6X59 - chains E and I of the 11 polymer chains in the assembly; structure by electron microscopy, 2.98 A resolution.

[Chain E]
Molecule: Histone H3.2
Organism: Homo sapiens
UniProtKB: Q71DI3 (H32_HUMAN); residues 1-135 here correspond to UniProt positions 2-136 (UniProt number = residue number + 1)
Chain sequence (135 residues; numbered 1 to 135; the number before each row is that of its first residue):
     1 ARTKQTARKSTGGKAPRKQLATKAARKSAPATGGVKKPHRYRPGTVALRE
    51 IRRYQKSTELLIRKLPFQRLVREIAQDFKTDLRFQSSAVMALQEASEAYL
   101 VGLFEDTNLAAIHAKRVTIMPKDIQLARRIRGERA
Unresolved in the structure: 1-36, 135
Sequence notes: conflict Ala110 (Cys111 in Q71DI3)
Curated features (UniProtKB/Swiss-Prot):
  - modified residue: Arg2 (Asymmetric dimethylarginine), Thr3 (Phosphothreonine), Lys4 (Allysine), Gln5 (5-glutamyl dopamine), Thr6 (Phosphothreonine), Arg8 (Citrulline), Lys9 (N6,N6,N6-trimethyllysine), Ser10 (ADP-ribosylserine), Thr11 (Phosphothreonine), Lys14 (N6-(2-hydroxyisobutyryl)lysine), Arg17 (Asymmetric dimethylarginine), Lys18 (N6-(2-hydroxyisobutyryl)lysine), Lys23 (N6-(2-hydroxyisobutyryl)lysine), Arg26 (Citrulline), Lys27 (N6,N6,N6-trimethyllysine), Ser28 (ADP-ribosylserine), Lys36 (N6,N6,N6-trimethyllysine), Lys37 (N6-methyllysine), Tyr41 (Phosphotyrosine), Lys56 (N6,N6,N6-trimethyllysine) and 8 more in UniProt
  - lipidation: Lys18 (N6-decanoyllysine)

[Chain I]
Molecule: 147-nt DNA strand
Sequence (147 nucleotides; row label = number of the first residue in the row; numbering starts at 0):
     0 CTGGAGAATCCCGGTGCCGAGGCCGCTCAATTGGTCGTAGACAGCTCTAG
    50 CACCGCTTAAACGCACGTACGCGCTGTCCCCCGCGTTTTAACCGCCAAGG
   100 GGATTACTCCCTAGTCTCCAGGCACGTGTCAGATATATACATCCTGT
Unresolved in the structure: 0, 146

[How chain E and chain I interact]
Pairs across the interface - 24 pairs, chain E then chain I:
  His39(E) with DA6(I), sugar contact; DC83(I), phosphate contact
  Arg40(E) with DG82(I), hydrogen bond to the base; DC83(I), sugar contact
  Tyr41(E) with DA6(I), sugar contact; DA7(I), phosphate contact; DG82(I), sugar contact; DC83(I), phosphate contact
  Arg42(E) with DG82(I), sugar contact
  Gly44(E) with DG82(I), hydrogen bond to the phosphate
  Thr45(E) with DG82(I), phosphate contact
  Val46(E) with DG82(I), hydrogen bond to the phosphate; DC83(I), phosphate contact
  Ala47(E) with DG82(I), hydrogen bond to the phosphate
  Arg49(E) with DA7(I), phosphate contact; DT8(I), salt bridge to the phosphate
  Arg63(E) with DA90(I), phosphate contact; DC91(I), salt bridge to the phosphate
  Lys64(E) with DC91(I), hydrogen bond to the phosphate
  Leu65(E) with DA90(I), sugar contact; DC91(I), hydrogen bond to the phosphate
  Pro66(E) with DA90(I), sugar contact
  Arg69(E) with DA90(I), salt bridge to the phosphate
  Arg83(E) with DG100(I), sugar contact
Other interface residues (no listed pair), chain E (17 interface residues in all): Pro43, Lys56
Other interface residues (no listed pair), chain I (13 interface residues in all): DG5, DC9, DC81, DA89, DG99

[Summary]
17 residues of chain E face 13 of chain I across their interface; the contacts include 6 hydrogen bonds and 3
salt bridges. Polar pairs include Arg40(E)-DG82(I), Gly44(E)-DG82(I) and Val46(E)-DG82(I).
Here chain E is Histone H3.2 (Homo sapiens) and chain I is a 147-nt DNA strand. Entry 6X59 (The mouse cGAS
catalytic domain binding to human assembled nucleosome) was determined by electron microscopy together with
6X5A and 6XJD from the same study.
